1Z3S - chain A; structure by X-ray diffraction, 2.35 A resolution.

# Chain A
Protein: Angiopoietin-2
Organism: Homo sapiens
Notes: fragment: Receptor binding domain (residues 281-496)
UniProtKB: O15123 (AGP2_HUMAN); residues 281-496 here = UniProt positions 281-496
Amino-acid sequence (217 residues; row label = number of the first residue in the row):
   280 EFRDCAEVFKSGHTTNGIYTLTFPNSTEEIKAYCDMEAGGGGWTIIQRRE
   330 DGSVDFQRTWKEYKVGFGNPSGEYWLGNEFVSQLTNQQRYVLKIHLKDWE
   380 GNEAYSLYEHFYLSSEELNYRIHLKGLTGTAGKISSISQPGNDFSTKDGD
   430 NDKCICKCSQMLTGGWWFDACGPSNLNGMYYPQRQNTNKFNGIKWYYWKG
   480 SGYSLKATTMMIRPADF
Not modelled in the structure: 496
Disulfides: C284-C313, C433-C435, C437-C450
Construct notes: cloning artifact (280)
Metal / ion sites: Ca2+: D429, D431, C433, C435
Curated features (UniProtKB/Swiss-Prot):
  - binding site (Ca(2+)): D429, D431, C433, C435
  - glycosylation: N304 (N-linked (GlcNAc...) asparagine)
  - natural variant: T299 (T299M: In LMPHM10; uncertain significance), N304 (N304K: In LMPHM10; uncertain significance), C435 (C435S: In LMPHM10), R492 (R492Q: In LMPHM10; uncertain significance)
Reported in the primary citation:
  - Ca2+ coordination: D429, D431, C433, C435
  - conformationally variable residues (helix shift): Y475

# Summary
D429, D431, C433 and C435 coordinate Ca2+. Curated annotation (UniProt) lists 4 Ca2+-binding residues. From
the paper: Ca2+ coordination by D429, D431 and C433 among others; conformational variability at Y475.
Chain A is Angiopoietin-2 (Homo sapiens); the structure, Angiopoietin-2 Receptor Binding Domain, was
determined by X-ray diffraction together with 1Z3U from the same study.
